5WLB - chains A and C of the 3 polymer chains in the assembly; structure by X-ray diffraction, 1.72 A resolution.

Chain A:
Molecule: GTPase KRas
From: Homo sapiens
UniProt: P01116 (RASK_HUMAN), isoform P01116-2; residues 1-166 here = UniProt positions 1-166
Sequence (166 residues; each row starts with the number of its first residue):
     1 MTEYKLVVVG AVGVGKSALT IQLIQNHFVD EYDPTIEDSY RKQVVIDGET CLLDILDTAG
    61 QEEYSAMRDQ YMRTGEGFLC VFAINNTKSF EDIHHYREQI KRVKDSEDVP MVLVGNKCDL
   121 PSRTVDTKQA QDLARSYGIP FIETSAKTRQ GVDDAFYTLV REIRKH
Disordered / not traced: 31-37
Differences from the reference sequence: conflict Val12 (Gly in P01116)
Ion coordination: Mg2+: Ser17 (together with GMP-PNP)
Small-molecule neighbours: GMP-PNP (GNP; phosphoaminophosphonic acid-guanylate ester): Ala11, Val12, Gly13, Val14, Gly15, Lys16, Ser17, Ala18, Phe28, Val29, Asp30, Thr58, Ala59, Gly60, Asn116, Lys117, Asp119, Leu120, Ser145, Ala146, Lys147
Swiss-Prot annotation at these positions:
  - motif: Tyr32 to Tyr40 (Effector region)
  - binding site (GTP): Gly10, Ala11, Gly13 to Ala18, Val29 to Thr35, Ala59, Gly60, Asn116 to Asp119
  - modified residue: Met1 (N-acetylmethionine), Thr2 (N-acetylthreonine), Lys104 (N6-acetyllysine)
  - glycosylation: Thr35 (Microbial infection: O-linked (Glc) threonine)
  - natural variant: Lys5 (K5E: In NS3; K5N: In GASC), Gly10 (G10GG: In AML), Val12 (G12V: In GASC; this construct carries the variant), Gly13 (G13D: In GASC, JMML and OES; G13R: In pylocytic astrocytoma), Val14 (V14I: In NS3), Leu19 (L19F: In OES), Gln22 (Q22E: In CFC2; Q22R: In NS3), Pro34 (P34L: In NS3; P34Q: In NS3; P34R: In CFC2), Ile36 (I36M: In NS3), Thr58 (T58I: In NS3), Ala59 (A59T: In GASC), Gly60 (G60R: In CFC2; G60S: In NS3), 8 further natural variant entries in UniProt
  - mutagenesis: Asp38 (D38A: Decreased interaction with MAPKAP1/SIN1), Tyr40 (Y40A: Decreased interaction with MAPKAP1/SIN1), Gln61 (Q61L: Promotes GTP binding)

Chain C:
Molecule: 225-15 b
From: synthetic construct
Sequence (34 residues; each row starts with the number of its first residue; numbers below 1 keep their minus sign (Gly-1 is residue -1)):
    -1 GGGPRRPRUP GDNASIKQLH AYWQRLYAYL AAVA
Modified positions: Sec7 (selenocysteine)

How chain A and chain C interact:
Pairs across the interface - 7 pairs, chain A then chain C:
  Met67(A) - His18(C)
  Gln70(A) - His18(C)  hydrogen bond
  Gln70(A) - Trp21(C)
  Gln70(A) - Gln22(C)
  Tyr71(A) - His18(C)  hydrogen bond
  Tyr71(A) - Trp21(C)  hydrophobic
  Thr74(A) - Trp21(C)
Also at the interface, not in a pair above, chain A (5 interface residues in all): Lys5
Also at the interface, not in a pair above, chain C (4 interface residues in all): Tyr25

Summary:
Chain A and chain C form an interface of 5 and 4 residues respectively, with 2 hydrogen bonds. Among the polar
pairs are Gln70(A)-His18(C) and Tyr71(A)-His18(C). Bound to chain A: GMP-PNP. UniProt lists 21 GTP-binding
residues and 3 mutagenesis sites on chain A.
Here chain A is GTPase KRas (Homo sapiens) and chain C is 225-15 b (synthetic construct). Entry 5WLB (KRas
G12V, bound to GppNHp and miniprotein 225-15a/b) was determined by X-ray diffraction together with 5WHA, 5WHB,
5WHE, 5WPL and 5WPM from the same study.
